PDB entry 6RDA | electron microscopy, 3.04 A resolution | chains 1 and 5 of the 13 polymer chains in the assembly

# Chain 1
Molecule: ATP synthase associated protein ASA1
Source organism: Polytomella sp. Pringsheim 198.80
Reference sequence: Q85JD5 (Q85JD5_9CHLO); residue numbers follow UniProt; this construct covers 1-618
Sequence (618 residues; numbered 1 to 618; the number before each row is that of its first residue):
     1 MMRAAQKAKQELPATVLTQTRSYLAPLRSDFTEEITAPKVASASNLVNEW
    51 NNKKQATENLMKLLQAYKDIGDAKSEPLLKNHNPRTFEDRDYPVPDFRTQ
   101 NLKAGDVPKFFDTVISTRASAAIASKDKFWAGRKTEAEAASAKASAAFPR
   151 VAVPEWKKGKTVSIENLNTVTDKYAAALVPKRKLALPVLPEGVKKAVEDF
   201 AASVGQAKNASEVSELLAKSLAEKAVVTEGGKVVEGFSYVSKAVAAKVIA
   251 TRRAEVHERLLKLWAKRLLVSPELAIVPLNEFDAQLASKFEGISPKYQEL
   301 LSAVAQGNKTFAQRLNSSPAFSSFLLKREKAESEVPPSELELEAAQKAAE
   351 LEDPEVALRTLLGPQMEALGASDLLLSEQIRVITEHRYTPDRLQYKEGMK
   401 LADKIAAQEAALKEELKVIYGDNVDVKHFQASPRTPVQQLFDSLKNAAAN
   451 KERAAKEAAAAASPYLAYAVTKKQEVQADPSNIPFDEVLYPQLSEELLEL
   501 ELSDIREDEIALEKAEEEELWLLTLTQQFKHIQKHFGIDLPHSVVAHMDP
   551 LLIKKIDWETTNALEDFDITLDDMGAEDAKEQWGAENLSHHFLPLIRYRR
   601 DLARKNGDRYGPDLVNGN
Not modelled in the structure: 1-22, 618

# Chain 5
Molecule: Mitochondrial F1F0 ATP synthase associated 14 kDa protein
Source organism: Polytomella sp. Pringsheim 198.80
Reference sequence: A0A024FSR7 (A0A024FSR7_9CHLO); residues 1-123 here = UniProt positions 1-123
Sequence (123 residues; each row starts with the number of its first residue):
     1 MKLLPESLQQEAATAAVVASWVLWHLDTQLLPTIMREHKLHACWAAAAKR
    51 YNEKLFKLNPSYDRVLSLPAVSKNQVLENVFHTAPKAPVEHLEKMVSANS
   101 KVYDALNLQSKRVLIWQVKPALF

# How chain 1 and chain 5 interact
Pairs across the interface - 153 pairs, chain 1 then chain 5:
  L79(1) - V80(5)  hydrophobic
  H82(1) - N79(5)
  H82(1) - V80(5)
  H82(1) - H82(5)
  N83(1) - V76(5)
  P84(1) - V71(5)  hydrophobic
  P84(1) - Q75(5)
  P84(1) - N79(5)
  R85(1) - P69(5)
  R85(1) - V71(5)  hydrogen bond (side chain-backbone)
  R85(1) - S72(5)
  R85(1) - K73(5)
  R85(1) - V76(5)
  E88(1) - P69(5)
  E88(1) - A70(5)  hydrogen bond (side chain-backbone)
  E88(1) - V71(5)
  R90(1) - S67(5)  hydrogen bond (side chain-backbone)
  R90(1) - L68(5)  hydrogen bond (side chain-backbone)
  R90(1) - P69(5)
  V94(1) - L66(5)  hydrophobic
  P95(1) - L66(5)
  D96(1) - D63(5)
  F97(1) - Y62(5)  hydrophobic
  R98(1) - F56(5)  hydrogen bond (side chain-backbone)
  R98(1) - K57(5)
  R98(1) - N59(5)  hydrogen bond (side chain-backbone)
  R98(1) - Y62(5)
  R98(1) - D63(5)  salt bridge
  F111(1) - Y62(5)
  F111(1) - D63(5)
  F111(1) - L66(5)  hydrophobic
  V114(1) - L66(5)  hydrophobic
  I115(1) - V65(5)  hydrophobic
  I115(1) - A70(5)
  R118(1) - L66(5)  hydrogen bond (side chain-backbone)
  R118(1) - L68(5)  hydrogen bond (side chain-backbone)
  R118(1) - A70(5)
  A119(1) - A70(5)
  A119(1) - V71(5)  hydrophobic
  A119(1) - Q75(5)
  A122(1) - V71(5)  hydrophobic
  I123(1) - Q75(5)
  K126(1) - N79(5)
  V151(1) - M95(5)  hydrophobic
  P154(1) - N99(5)
  W156(1) - L106(5)
  T161(1) - L106(5)
  T161(1) - L108(5)
  V162(1) - V102(5)  hydrophobic
  V162(1) - L106(5)  hydrogen bond (backbone-backbone)
  V162(1) - N107(5)
  S163(1) - N107(5)
  I164(1) - Y103(5)  hydrophobic
  I164(1) - N107(5)
  L167(1) - N99(5)
  L167(1) - Y103(5)  hydrophobic
  V170(1) - N99(5)
  Y174(1) - H91(5)
  Y174(1) - L92(5)
  Y174(1) - M95(5)  hydrophobic
  Y174(1) - N99(5)  hydrogen bond
  A175(1) - L92(5)
  L178(1) - P88(5)
  L178(1) - V89(5)
  L178(1) - L92(5)  hydrophobic
  F282(1) - Y62(5)  hydrophobic
  L286(1) - Y62(5)  hydrophobic
  A287(1) - F56(5)
  S288(1) - F56(5)
  K289(1) - E53(5)
  F290(1) - N52(5)
  F290(1) - E53(5)  hydrogen bond (backbone-side chain)
  F290(1) - F56(5)  hydrophobic
  E291(1) - K49(5)  salt bridge
  E291(1) - E53(5)
  I293(1) - F56(5)  hydrophobic
  Q394(1) - V65(5)
  E397(1) - S72(5)
  E397(1) - N74(5)  hydrogen bond
  E397(1) - Q75(5)
  K400(1) - N74(5)
  L401(1) - K73(5)
  L401(1) - L77(5)  hydrophobic
  K404(1) - N74(5)  hydrogen bond
  K404(1) - L77(5)
  K404(1) - E78(5)
  S463(1) - Y103(5)
  P464(1) - Y103(5)
  Y465(1) - V96(5)
  Y465(1) - N99(5)
  Y465(1) - S100(5)
  Y465(1) - Y103(5)  hydrophobic
  L466(1) - S100(5)
  A469(1) - V96(5)  hydrophobic
  K473(1) - V89(5)
  K473(1) - L92(5)
  Q477(1) - V89(5)
  L497(1) - F81(5)  hydrophobic
  L500(1) - K73(5)  hydrogen bond (backbone-side chain)
  E501(1) - K73(5)  salt bridge
  D504(1) - K73(5)
  E507(1) - L68(5)
  E507(1) - P69(5)
  K514(1) - R64(5)  hydrogen bond (backbone-side chain)
  K514(1) - S67(5)
  A515(1) - R64(5)
  W521(1) - L55(5)  hydrophobic
  L522(1) - N59(5)
  L525(1) - Y51(5)
  F529(1) - W44(5)  hydrophobic
  I532(1) - L40(5)  hydrophobic
  F536(1) - E37(5)
  F536(1) - L40(5)  hydrophobic
  H542(1) - T33(5)  hydrogen bond (side chain-backbone)
  H542(1) - R36(5)
  H542(1) - E37(5)  salt bridge
  V545(1) - L40(5)  hydrophobic
  L552(1) - L40(5)  hydrophobic
  I553(1) - R36(5)
  I556(1) - M35(5)
  I556(1) - R36(5)
  I556(1) - K39(5)
  I556(1) - L40(5)
  D557(1) - R36(5)  salt bridge
  E559(1) - K39(5)  salt bridge
  T560(1) - P32(5)
  L564(1) - K39(5)
  E565(1) - M35(5)
  E565(1) - K39(5)  hydrogen bond (backbone-side chain)
  D568(1) - H38(5)  salt bridge
  D568(1) - K39(5)
  K580(1) - A46(5)
  E581(1) - A46(5)
  E581(1) - R50(5)
  W583(1) - A42(5)  hydrophobic
  W583(1) - C43(5)  hydrophobic
  G584(1) - C43(5)
  G584(1) - A47(5)
  A585(1) - A47(5)
  A585(1) - R50(5)
  N587(1) - C43(5)  hydrogen bond
  L588(1) - C43(5)
  L588(1) - W44(5)  hydrophobic
  L588(1) - A47(5)  hydrophobic
  L588(1) - Y51(5)
  H591(1) - W44(5)
  H591(1) - Y51(5)  hydrogen bond
  F592(1) - Y51(5)  hydrophobic
  F592(1) - K54(5)
  F592(1) - L55(5)  hydrophobic
  F592(1) - L58(5)  hydrophobic
  L595(1) - L58(5)  hydrophobic
  R599(1) - L58(5)  hydrogen bond (side chain-backbone)
Interface residues without a listed pair, chain 1 (95 interface residues in all): A152, V153, T171, D283, I405, A511, E518, Q582
Interface residues without a listed pair, chain 5 (62 interface residues in all): L31, H41, P60, D104

# Summary
The interface between chain 1 and chain 5 involves 95 residues on one side and 62 on the other; the contacts
include 20 hydrogen bonds and 7 salt bridges. Among the polar pairs are R98(1)-D63(5), E291(1)-K49(5) and
E501(1)-K73(5).
Here chain 1 is ATP synthase associated protein ASA1 and chain 5 is Mitochondrial F1F0 ATP synthase associated
14 kDa protein, both from Polytomella sp. Pringsheim 198.80. Entry 6RDA (CryoEM structure of Polytomella F-ATP
synthase, Primary rotary state 1, monomer-masked refinement) was determined by electron microscopy (same
publication as 6RD4, 6RD5, 6RD6, 6RD7, 6RD8, 6RD9 and 46 further entries).
